9JC1 - chains D and G of the 14 polymer chains in the assembly; structure by electron microscopy, 2.79 A resolution.

Chain D:
Protein: ATP synthase subunit beta
From: Bacillus sp. PS3
Notes: EC 7.1.2.2
UniProtKB: A0A0M4U1P9 (A0A0M4U1P9_BACP3); residue numbers follow UniProt; this construct covers 1-473
Chain sequence (484 residues; row label = number of the first residue in the row; numbers below 1 keep their minus sign (Met-10 is residue -10)):
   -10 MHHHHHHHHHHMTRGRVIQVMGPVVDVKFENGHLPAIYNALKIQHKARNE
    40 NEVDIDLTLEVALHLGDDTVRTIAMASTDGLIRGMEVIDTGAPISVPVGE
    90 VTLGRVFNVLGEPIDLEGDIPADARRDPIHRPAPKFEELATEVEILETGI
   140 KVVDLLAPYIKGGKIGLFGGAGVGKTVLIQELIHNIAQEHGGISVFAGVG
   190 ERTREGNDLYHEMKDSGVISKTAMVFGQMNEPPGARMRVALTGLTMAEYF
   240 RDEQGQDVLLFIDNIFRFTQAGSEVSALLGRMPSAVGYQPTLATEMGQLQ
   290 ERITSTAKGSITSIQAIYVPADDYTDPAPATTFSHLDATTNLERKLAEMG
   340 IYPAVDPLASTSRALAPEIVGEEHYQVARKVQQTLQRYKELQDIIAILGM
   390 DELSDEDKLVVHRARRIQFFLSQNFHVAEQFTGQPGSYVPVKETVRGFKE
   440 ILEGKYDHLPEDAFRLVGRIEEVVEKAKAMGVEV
Unresolved in the structure: -10 to 0, 386-390, 470-473
Sequence notes: initiating methionine (-10); expression tag (-9 to 0)

Chain G:
Protein: ATP synthase gamma chain
From: Bacillus sp. PS3
UniProtKB: A0A0M4TPJ7 (A0A0M4TPJ7_BACP3); numbering as in UniProt (aligned over 1-285)
Chain sequence (285 residues; each row starts with the number of its first residue):
     1 MASLRDIKTRINATKKTSQITKAMEMVSTSKLNRAEQNAKSFVPYMEKIQ
    51 EVVANVALGAGGASHPMLVSRPVKKTGYLVITSDRGLAGAYNSNVLRLVY
   101 QTIQKRHASPDEYAIIVIGRVGLSFFRKRNMPVILDITRLPDQPSFADIK
   151 EIARKTVGLFADGTFDELYMYYNHYVSAIQQEVTERKLLPLTDLAENKQR
   201 TVYEFEPSQEEILDVLLPQYAESLIYGALLDAKASEHAARMTAMKNATDN
   251 ANELIRTLTLSYNRARQAAITQEITEIVAGANALQ
Unresolved in the structure: 1

Interface between chain D and chain G:
Residue-residue contacts (12; chain D residue first):
  Met271(D) - Asn282(G)
  Pro272(D) - Ile274(G)  hydrophobic
  Pro272(D) - Val278(G)
  Ala274(D) - Thr271(G)
  Val275(D) - Thr271(G)  hydrogen bond (backbone-side chain)
  Gly276(D) - Ile274(G)
  Asp312(D) - Asn263(G)
  Asp312(D) - Arg266(G)  salt bridge
  Asp312(D) - Gln267(G)  hydrogen bond
  Thr314(D) - Gln267(G)  hydrogen bond
  Asp315(D) - Arg266(G)  salt bridge
  Asp315(D) - Gln267(G)
Interface residues without a listed pair, chain D (9 interface residues in all): Ala310
Interface residues without a listed pair, chain G (8 interface residues in all): Ile270

Summary:
The interface between chain D and chain G involves 9 residues on one side and 8 on the other, with 3 hydrogen
bonds and 2 salt bridges. Polar pairs include Asp312(D)-Arg266(G), Asp315(D)-Arg266(G) and
Val275(D)-Thr271(G).
Chain D is ATP synthase subunit beta and chain G is ATP synthase gamma chain, both from Bacillus sp. PS3; the
structure, Engineering of ATP synthase, was determined by electron microscopy, deposited together with 9JC2.
